PDB entry 4UO1 | X-ray diffraction, 3.00 A resolution | chains A and B of the 6 polymer chains in the assembly

Chain A:
Molecule: Hemagglutinin
From: Influenza A virus (A/EQUINE/RICHMOND/1/2007)(H3N8))
UniProt: C3TUR9 (C3TUR9_9INFA); residues 1-329 here correspond to UniProt positions 18-346 (UniProt number = residue number + 17)
Sequence (329 residues; numbered 1 to 329; the number before each row is that of its first residue):
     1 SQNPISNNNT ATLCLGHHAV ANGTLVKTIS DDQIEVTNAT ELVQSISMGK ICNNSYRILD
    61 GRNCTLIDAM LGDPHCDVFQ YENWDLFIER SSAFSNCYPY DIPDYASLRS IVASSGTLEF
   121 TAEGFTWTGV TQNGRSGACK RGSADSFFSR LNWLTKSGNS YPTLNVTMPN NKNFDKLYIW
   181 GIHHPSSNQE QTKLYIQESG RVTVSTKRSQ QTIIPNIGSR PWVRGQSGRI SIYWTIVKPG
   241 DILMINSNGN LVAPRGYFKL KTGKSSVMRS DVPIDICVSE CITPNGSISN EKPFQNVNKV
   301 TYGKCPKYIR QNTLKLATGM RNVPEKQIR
Disordered / not traced: 1, 327-329
Disulfide bonds: C52-C277, C64-C76, C97-C139, C281-C305
Covalent attachments: glycan linked to N8, N165; N-acetylglucosamine (NAG) linked to N38, N53, N63, N285
What the authors report for this chain:
  - binding site for beta-D-galactopyranose: Q226
  - specificity-determining residues: W222

Chain B:
Molecule: Hemagglutinin
From: Influenza A virus (A/EQUINE/RICHMOND/1/2007)(H3N8))
UniProt: C3TUR9 (C3TUR9_9INFA); residues 1-172 here correspond to UniProt positions 347-518 (UniProt number = residue number + 346)
Sequence (172 residues; each row starts with the number of its first residue):
     1 GIFGAIAGFI ENGWEGMVDG WYGFRYQNSE GTGQAADLKS TQTAIDQINE KLNRVIERTN
    61 EKFHQIEKEF SEVEGRIQDL EKYVEDTKID LWSYNAELLV ALENQHTIDL TDAEMNKLFE
   121 KTRRQLRENA EDMGGGCFKI YHKCDNACIG SIRNGTYDHY IYRDEALNNR FQ
Covalent attachments: glycan linked to N154
What the authors report for this chain:
  - post-translational modification sites: N154 (proposed by the authors, not directly observed)

Chain A / chain B interface:
Residue-residue contacts (126; chain A residue first):
  N8(A) with K143(B)
  N9(A) with Y141(B); H142(B), hydrogen bond (backbone-backbone); K143(B); E165(B); N169(B)
  T10(A) with I140(B); H142(B)
  A11(A) with Q27(B); K139(B); I140(B), hydrogen bond (backbone-backbone); C144(B), hydrophobic
  T12(A) with Y26(B); Q27(B), hydrogen bond (backbone-backbone); F138(B); K139(B), hydrogen bond
  L13(A) with F24(B), hydrophobic; R25(B); Y26(B), hydrophobic; C137(B); F138(B), hydrogen bond (backbone-backbone)
  C14(A) with W14(B); F24(B); R25(B), hydrogen bond (backbone-backbone); G136(B); C137(B), disulfide
  L15(A) with I10(B); W14(B); G23(B); L118(B); F119(B), hydrophobic; T122(B); G136(B), hydrogen bond (backbone-backbone); F138(B), hydrophobic
  G16(A) with W14(B); M17(B); Y22(B); G23(B), hydrogen bond (backbone-backbone); M115(B)
  H17(A) with I6(B); I10(B); G13(B); W14(B), hydrogen bond (backbone-backbone); M17(B); W21(B); M115(B)
  H18(A) with W14(B); M17(B); G20(B); W21(B), hydrogen bond (backbone-backbone)
  A19(A) with G13(B); W14(B), hydrogen bond (backbone-backbone); E15(B)
  A21(A) with E15(B)
  V26(A) with N104(B)
  K27(A) with E97(B), salt bridge; A101(B); N104(B), hydrogen bond (backbone-side chain)
  T28(A) with A101(B); N104(B); Q105(B), hydrogen bond
  I29(A) with A101(B); L102(B), hydrophobic; Q105(B), hydrogen bond (backbone-side chain)
  S30(A) with Q105(B), hydrogen bond (backbone-side chain)
  V36(A) with I108(B), hydrophobic
  L42(A) with L52(B), hydrophobic; V100(B), hydrophobic
  Y56(A) with E61(B), hydrogen bond
  R109(A) with E67(B), salt bridge
  S110(A) with H64(B), hydrogen bond
  S114(A) with H64(B)
  K264(A) with F63(B)
  S265(A) with H64(B)
  S266(A) with H64(B), hydrogen bond
  R269(A) with E67(B), salt bridge; E69(B), hydrogen bond (side chain-backbone)
  F294(A) with I56(B), hydrophobic; A96(B), hydrophobic
  K299(A) with K68(B), hydrogen bond (backbone-side chain)
  V300(A) with K68(B)
  Y302(A) with K62(B); F63(B), hydrophobic
  G303(A) with N60(B); E61(B); K62(B), hydrogen bond (backbone-backbone)
  K304(A) with T59(B); N60(B); E61(B), salt bridge
  C305(A) with T59(B)
  K307(A) with W92(B)
  Y308(A) with I89(B), hydrophobic
  I309(A) with W92(B); S93(B)
  R310(A) with D86(B), salt bridge; I89(B); D90(B), salt bridge; S93(B), hydrogen bond (backbone-side chain)
  Q311(A) with S93(B), hydrogen bond (side chain-backbone); E97(B), hydrogen bond
  L314(A) with A96(B), hydrophobic; E97(B)
  K315(A) with V100(B); N104(B), hydrogen bond (backbone-side chain)
  L316(A) with L52(B), hydrophobic; E103(B); N104(B)
  A317(A) with N104(B), hydrogen bond (backbone-side chain); T107(B)
  T318(A) with I48(B)
  G319(A) with W21(B); T107(B)
  M320(A) with I6(B), hydrophobic; W21(B), hydrophobic; Y22(B); T111(B)
  R321(A) with I6(B)
  V323(A) with A7(B), hydrophobic; E11(B); N12(B); G13(B), hydrogen bond (backbone-backbone)
  P324(A) with N12(B)
  E325(A) with N12(B); G13(B); W14(B); E15(B), hydrogen bond (side chain-backbone)
Also at the interface, not in a pair above, chain A (56 interface residues in all): V20, V267, P293, N298, P306
Also at the interface, not in a pair above, chain B (65 interface residues in all): G16, N28, S29, E85, I152
Disulfides between the chains: C14(A)-C137(B)

Overview:
The interface between chain A and chain B involves 56 residues on one side and 65 on the other; the contacts
include 1 disulfide bond, 28 hydrogen bonds and 6 salt bridges. Polar pairs include K27(A)-E97(B),
R109(A)-E67(B) and R269(A)-E67(B). The paper reports a binding site for beta-D-galactopyranose at Q226(A); the
specificity determinant W222(A).
Chain A is Hemagglutinin and chain B is Hemagglutinin, both from Influenza A virus
(A/EQUINE/RICHMOND/1/2007)(H3N8)); the structure, Structure of the A_Equine_Richmond_07 H3 haemagglutinin in
complex with 3SLN, was determined by X-ray diffraction, deposited together with 4UNW, 4UNX, 4UNY, 4UNZ, 4UO0,
4UO2 and 8 further entries.
